Entry 4RPB (X-ray diffraction, 1.61 A resolution); this record covers chain A.

== Chain A ==
Name: Capsid protein VP1
Source organism: Norovirus HU/GII.2/KL109/1978/MYS
Notes: fragment: P Domain residues 225-532
UniProtKB: K7X601 (K7X601_9CALI); numbering as in UniProt (aligned over 225-532)
Amino-acid sequence (310 residues; numbered 223 to 532; the number before each row is that of its first residue):
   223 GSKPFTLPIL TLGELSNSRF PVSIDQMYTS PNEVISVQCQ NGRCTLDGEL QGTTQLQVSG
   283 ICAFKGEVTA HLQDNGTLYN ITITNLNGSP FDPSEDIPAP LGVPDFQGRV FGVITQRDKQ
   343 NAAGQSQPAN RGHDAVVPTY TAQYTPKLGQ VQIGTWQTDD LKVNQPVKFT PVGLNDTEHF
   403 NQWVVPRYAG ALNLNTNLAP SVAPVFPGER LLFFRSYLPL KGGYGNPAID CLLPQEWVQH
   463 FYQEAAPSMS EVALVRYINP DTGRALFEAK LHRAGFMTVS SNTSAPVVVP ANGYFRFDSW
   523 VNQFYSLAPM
Disordered / not traced: 223-224, 295-298, 378-381
Construct notes: expression tag (223-224); conflict Gly298 (Asp in K7X601), Thr299 (His in K7X601)
What the authors report for this chain:
  - conformationally variable residues (order/disorder transition, side-chain flip): Trp378 to Asp381, Asp382

== In short ==
The paper reports conformational variability at Trp378 and Asp382.
Chain A is Capsid protein VP1 (Norovirus HU/GII.2/KL109/1978/MYS); the structure, Crystal Structure of P
Domain of Snow Mountain Norovirus, was determined by X-ray diffraction, deposited together with 4ROX and 4RPD.
